PDB entry 3BTX | X-ray diffraction, 2.00 A resolution | chains A and B of the 3 polymer chains in the assembly

== Chain A ==
Protein: Alpha-ketoglutarate-dependent dioxygenase alkB homolog 2
Organism: Homo sapiens
Notes: EC 1.14.11.-
UniProtKB: Q6NS38 (ALKB2_HUMAN); residue numbers follow UniProt; this construct covers 56-258
Sequence (204 residues; numbered 55 to 258; the number before each row is that of its first residue):
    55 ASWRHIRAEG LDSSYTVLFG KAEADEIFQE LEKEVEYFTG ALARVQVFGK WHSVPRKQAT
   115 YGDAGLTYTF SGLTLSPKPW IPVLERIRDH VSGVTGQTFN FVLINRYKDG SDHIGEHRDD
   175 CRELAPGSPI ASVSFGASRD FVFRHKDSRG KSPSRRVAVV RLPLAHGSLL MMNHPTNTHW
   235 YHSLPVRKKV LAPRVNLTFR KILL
Sequence notes: expression tag (55); engineered mutation Ser-67 (Cys in Q6NS38), Ser-165 (Cys in Q6NS38), Cys-175 (Glu in Q6NS38), Ser-192 (Cys in Q6NS38)
Metal / ion sites: Mg2+ near Asp-173 (its only coordinating residue here)
Curated features (UniProtKB/Swiss-Prot):
  - binding site (substrate): Phe-102 to Lys-104, Tyr-122 to Phe-124, Asp-174
  - binding site (2-oxoglutarate): Asn-159, Tyr-161, His-171, His-236, Arg-248, Thr-252, Arg-254
  - binding site (Fe cation): His-171, Asp-173, His-236
What the authors report for this chain:
  - binding site for the 13-nt DNA strand (chain B): Phe-102, Cys-175
  - binding site for the 13-nt DNA strand: Arg-198, Gly-204, Lys-205, Arg-241 to Lys-243
  - specificity-determining residues: Phe-124 (proposed by the authors, not directly observed)

== Chain B ==
Molecule: 13-nt DNA strand
Sequence (13 nucleotides; numbered 259 to 271; the number before each row is that of its first residue):
   259 CTGTATXATT GCG
Modified positions: 2YR (2'-deoxy-N-(2-sulfanylethyl)cytidine 5'-(dihydrogen phosphate)) at position 265

== Interface between chain A and chain B ==
Residue-residue contacts (27; chain A residue first):
  Val-99(A) / DA266(B)  sugar contact
  Val-101(A) / DT264(B)  phosphate contact
  Val-101(A) / 2YR_265(B)  phosphate contact
  Val-101(A) / DA266(B)  sugar contact
  Phe-102(A) / DT264(B)  stacking on the base
  Phe-102(A) / DA266(B)  base contact
  His-106(A) / DA266(B)  sugar contact
  His-106(A) / DT267(B)  sugar contact
  Pro-109(A) / DA266(B)  phosphate contact
  Pro-109(A) / DT267(B)  phosphate contact
  Arg-110(A) / DA266(B)  salt bridge to the phosphate
  Tyr-122(A) / 2YR_265(B)  base contact
  Thr-123(A) / 2YR_265(B)  base contact
  Phe-124(A) / 2YR_265(B)  base contact
  Ser-125(A) / 2YR_265(B)  hydrogen bond to the phosphate
  His-167(A) / DT267(B)  salt bridge to the phosphate
  Ile-168(A) / 2YR_265(B)  base contact
  Ile-168(A) / DA266(B)  phosphate contact
  Gly-169(A) / 2YR_265(B)  hydrogen bond to the phosphate
  Gly-169(A) / DA266(B)  hydrogen bond to the phosphate
  Glu-170(A) / 2YR_265(B)  sugar contact
  His-171(A) / 2YR_265(B)  sugar contact
  Asp-173(A) / 2YR_265(B)  base contact
  Cys-175(A) / 2YR_265(B)  covalent bond
  Leu-178(A) / 2YR_265(B)  base contact
  Arg-203(A) / DT264(B)  salt bridge to the phosphate
  Tyr-235(A) / DT264(B)  hydrogen bond to the phosphate
Other interface residues (no listed pair), chain A (24 interface residues in all): Val-108, Arg-172, Asp-174, Arg-254
Other interface residues (no listed pair), chain B (5 interface residues in all): DA263

== Overview ==
24 residues of chain A and 5 residues of chain B are in contact; the contacts include 1 covalent bond, 4
hydrogen bonds, 3 salt bridges and 1 aromatic stacking contact. Polar pairs include Ser-125(A)/2YR_265(B),
Gly-169(A)/2YR_265(B) and Gly-169(A)/DA266(B). The paper reports a binding site for the 13-nt DNA strand at
Arg-198(A), Gly-204(A) and Lys-205(A) among others; a binding site for the 13-nt DNA strand (chain B) at
Phe-102(A) and Cys-175(A).
Here chain A is Alpha-ketoglutarate-dependent dioxygenase alkB homolog 2 (Homo sapiens) and chain B is a 13-nt
DNA strand. Entry 3BTX (X-ray structure of human ABH2 bound to dsDNA through active site cross-linking) was
determined by X-ray diffraction, deposited together with 3BI3, 3BIE, 3BKZ, 3BTY, 3BTZ, 3BU0 and 3BUC.
